6W22 - chains D and X of the 7 polymer chains in the assembly; structure by electron microscopy, 3.00 A resolution.

[Chain D]
Protein: ATP-dependent Clp protease ATP-binding subunit ClpA
Organism: Escherichia coli (strain K12)
UniProt: P0ABH9 (CLPA_ECOLI); residue numbers follow UniProt; this construct covers 1-758
Sequence (758 residues; numbered 1 to 758; the number before each row is that of its first residue):
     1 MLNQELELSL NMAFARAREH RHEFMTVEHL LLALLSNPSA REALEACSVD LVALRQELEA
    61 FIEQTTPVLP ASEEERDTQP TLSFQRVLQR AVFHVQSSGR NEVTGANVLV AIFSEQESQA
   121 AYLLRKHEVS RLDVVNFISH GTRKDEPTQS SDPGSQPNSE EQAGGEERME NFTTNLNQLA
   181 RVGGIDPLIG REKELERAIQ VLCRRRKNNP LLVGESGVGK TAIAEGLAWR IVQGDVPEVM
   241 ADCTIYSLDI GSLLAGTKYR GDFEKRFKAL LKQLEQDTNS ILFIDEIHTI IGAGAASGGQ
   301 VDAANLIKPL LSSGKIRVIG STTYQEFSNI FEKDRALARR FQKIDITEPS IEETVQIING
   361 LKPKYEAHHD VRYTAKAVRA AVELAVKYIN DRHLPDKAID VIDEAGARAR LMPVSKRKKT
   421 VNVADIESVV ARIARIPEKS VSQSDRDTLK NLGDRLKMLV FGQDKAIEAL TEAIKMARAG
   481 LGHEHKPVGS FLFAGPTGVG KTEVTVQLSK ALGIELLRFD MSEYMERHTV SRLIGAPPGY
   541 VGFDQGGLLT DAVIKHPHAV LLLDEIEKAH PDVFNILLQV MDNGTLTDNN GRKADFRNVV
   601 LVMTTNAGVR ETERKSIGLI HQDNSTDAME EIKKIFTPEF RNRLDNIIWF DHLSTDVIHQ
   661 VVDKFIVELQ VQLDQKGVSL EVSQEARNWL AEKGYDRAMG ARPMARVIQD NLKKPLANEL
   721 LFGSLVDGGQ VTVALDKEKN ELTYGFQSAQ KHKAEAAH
Not modelled in the structure: 1-168, 747-758
Curated features (UniProtKB/Swiss-Prot):
  - binding site (ATP): Gly214 to Thr221, Gly495 to Thr502
Residues lining bound ligands:
  - ATP (adenosine-5'-triphosphate), molecule 1: Pro187, Leu188, Ile189, Arg191, Ser216, Gly217, Val218, Gly219, Lys220, Thr221, Ala222, Asp285, Ile357, Leu361, Pro395, Asp396, Ile399
  - ATP, molecule 2: Leu459, Val460, Phe461, Thr497, Gly498, Val499, Gly500, Lys501, Thr502, Glu503, Glu565, Asn606, Leu653, Val661, Lys664, Phe665, Ala701, Arg702
  - ATP, molecule 3: Asp582, Glu639, Arg643
From the paper describing this entry:
  - binding site for RepA, green fluorescent protein fusion (chain X): Tyr259, Tyr540, Val541

[Chain X]
Protein: RepA, green fluorescent protein fusion
Organism: synthetic construct
Sequence (24 residues; each row starts with the number of its first residue; X marks 24 residues of unknown identity (built as UNK)):
     1 XXXXXXXXXX XXXXXXXXXX XXXX

[Chain D / chain X interface]
Chain D residues in contact with chain X, 9 residues: Lys258, Tyr259, Arg260, Ala296, Ser297, His528, Gly539, Tyr540, Val541

[Summary]
No residue of chain D is in contact with chain X. Ligands of chain D: 3 copies of ATP. UniProt lists 16
ATP-binding residues on chain D. The paper reports a binding site for RepA, green fluorescent protein fusion
(chain X) at Tyr259(D), Tyr540(D) and Val541(D).
Here chain D is ATP-dependent Clp protease ATP-binding subunit ClpA (Escherichia coli (strain K12)) and chain
X is RepA, green fluorescent protein fusion (synthetic construct). Entry 6W22 (ClpA Engaged1 State bound to
RepA-GFP (ClpA Focused Refinement)) was determined by electron microscopy, deposited together with 6UQE, 6UQO,
6W1Z, 6W20, 6W21, 6W23 and 6W24.
